Entry 5XJF (X-ray diffraction, 2.50 A resolution); this record covers chains A and B of the 3 polymer chains in the assembly.

Chain A (and B):
Name: Immunoglobulin gamma-1 heavy chain
Source organism: Homo sapiens
Notes: chain B of this document is another copy of the same molecule, construct and numbering; everything in this record applies to it too
Reference sequence: P0DOX5 (IGG1_HUMAN); residues 225-447 here correspond to UniProt positions 227-449 (UniProt number = residue number + 2)
Sequence (223 residues; row label = number of the first residue in the row):
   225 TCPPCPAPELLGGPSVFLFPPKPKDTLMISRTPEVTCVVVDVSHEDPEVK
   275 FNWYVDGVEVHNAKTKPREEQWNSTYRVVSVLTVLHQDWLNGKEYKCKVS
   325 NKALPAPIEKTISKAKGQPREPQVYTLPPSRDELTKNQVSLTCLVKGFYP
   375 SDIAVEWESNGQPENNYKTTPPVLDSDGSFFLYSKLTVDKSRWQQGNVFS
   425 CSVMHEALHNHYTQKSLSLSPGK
Disordered / not traced: 225-229, 445-447
Cystine bridges: Cys-261/Cys-321, Cys-367/Cys-425
Glycans and other covalent adducts: glycan linked to Asn-297
Sequence notes: engineered mutation Trp-296 (Tyr298 in P0DOX5)
UniProt features mapped onto this chain:
  - glycosylation: Asn-297 (N-linked (GlcNAc...) (complex) asparagine)
Reported in the primary citation:
  - post-translational modification sites: Asn-297

How chain A and chain B interact:
Pairs across the interface - 45 pairs, chain A then chain B:
  Tyr-349(A) / Ser-354(B)
  Tyr-349(A) / Asp-356(B)
  Tyr-349(A) / Glu-357(B)
  Thr-350(A) / Ser-354(B)
  Leu-351(A) / Leu-351(B)  hydrophobic
  Leu-351(A) / Pro-352(B)
  Leu-351(A) / Ser-354(B)
  Leu-351(A) / Thr-366(B)
  Pro-352(A) / Leu-351(B)
  Ser-354(A) / Tyr-349(B)
  Ser-354(A) / Thr-350(B)
  Ser-354(A) / Leu-351(B)
  Asp-356(A) / Tyr-349(B)
  Asp-356(A) / Lys-439(B)  salt bridge
  Glu-357(A) / Tyr-349(B)
  Lys-360(A) / Gln-347(B)
  Lys-360(A) / Tyr-349(B)
  Ser-364(A) / Leu-368(B)
  Ser-364(A) / Lys-370(B)
  Thr-366(A) / Leu-351(B)
  Thr-366(A) / Tyr-407(B)  hydrogen bond
  Leu-368(A) / Ser-364(B)
  Lys-370(A) / Ser-364(B)
  Asn-390(A) / Ser-400(B)  hydrogen bond
  Lys-392(A) / Leu-398(B)
  Lys-392(A) / Asp-399(B)
  Lys-392(A) / Ser-400(B)
  Lys-392(A) / Phe-405(B)
  Thr-394(A) / Thr-394(B)
  Thr-394(A) / Phe-405(B)
  Pro-395(A) / Val-397(B)
  Val-397(A) / Thr-394(B)
  Leu-398(A) / Lys-392(B)
  Asp-399(A) / Lys-392(B)
  Asp-399(A) / Lys-409(B)  salt bridge
  Ser-400(A) / Lys-392(B)
  Phe-405(A) / Lys-392(B)
  Phe-405(A) / Lys-409(B)
  Tyr-407(A) / Thr-366(B)  hydrogen bond
  Tyr-407(A) / Tyr-407(B)  hydrophobic
  Tyr-407(A) / Lys-409(B)
  Lys-409(A) / Leu-368(B)
  Lys-409(A) / Asp-399(B)  salt bridge
  Lys-409(A) / Phe-405(B)
  Lys-409(A) / Tyr-407(B)
Other interface residues (no listed pair), chain A (28 interface residues in all): Gln-347, Pro-353, Thr-393, Ser-408, Lys-439
Other interface residues (no listed pair), chain B (27 interface residues in all): Pro-353, Lys-360, Asn-390, Pro-395, Ser-408

Summary:
The interface between chain A and chain B involves 28 residues on one side and 27 on the other; the contacts
include 3 hydrogen bonds and 3 salt bridges. Polar pairs include Asp-356(A)/Lys-439(B), Asp-399(A)/Lys-409(B)
and Thr-366(A)/Tyr-407(B). From the paper: a modification site at Asn-297(A).
Chain A and chain B are both Immunoglobulin gamma-1 heavy chain (Homo sapiens); the structure, Crystal
structure of fucosylated IgG Fc Y296W mutant complexed with bis-glycosylated soluble form of Fc gamma ..., was
determined by X-ray diffraction together with 5XJE from the same study.
